Entry 3KDF (X-ray diffraction, 1.98 A resolution); this record covers chains D and C of the 4 polymer chains in the assembly.

# Chain D
Name: Replication protein A 32 kDa subunit
Source organism: Homo sapiens
UniProt: P15927 (RFA2_HUMAN); numbering as in UniProt (aligned over 41-172)
Sequence (132 residues; row label = number of the first residue in the row):
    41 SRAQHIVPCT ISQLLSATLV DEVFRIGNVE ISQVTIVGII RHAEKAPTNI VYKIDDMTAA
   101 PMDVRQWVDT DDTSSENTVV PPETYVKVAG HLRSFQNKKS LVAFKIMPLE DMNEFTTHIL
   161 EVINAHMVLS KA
Disordered / not traced: 41-44, 109-117
Differences from the reference sequence: engineered mutation S41 (Ala in P15927)
Modified / non-standard residues: Mse97, Mse102, Mse147, Mse152, Mse167 (selenomethionine; parent Met)
UniProt features mapped onto this chain:
  - DNA-binding region: V74 to P148 (OB)

# Chain C
Name: Replication protein A 14 kDa subunit
Source organism: Homo sapiens
UniProt: P35244 (RFA3_HUMAN); residues 1-121 here = UniProt positions 1-121
Sequence (121 residues; numbered 1 to 121; the number before each row is that of its first residue):
     1 SVDMMDLPRS RINAGMLAQF IDKPVCFVGR LEKIHPTGKM FILSDGEGKN GTIELMEPLD
    61 EEISGIVEVV GRVTAKATIL CTSYVQFKED SHPFDLGLYN EAVKIIHDFP QFYPLGIVQH
   121 D
Disordered / not traced: 119-121
Differences from the reference sequence: engineered mutation S1 (Met in P35244)
Modified / non-standard residues: Mse4, Mse5, Mse16, Mse40, Mse56 (selenomethionine; parent Met)
UniProt features mapped onto this chain:
  - modified residue: V2 (N-acetylvaline)
  - cross-link (Glycyl lysine isopeptide (Lys-Gly)): K23 (interchain with G-Cter in ubiquitin), K39 (interchain with G-Cter in ubiquitin), K88 (interchain with G-Cter in ubiquitin)

# Chain D / chain C interface
Contacting residue pairs (57; chain D residue first):
  T50(D) with Y113(C); P114(C)
  S52(D) with P114(C), hydrogen bond (side chain-backbone); G116(C)
  Q53(D) with F112(C), hydrogen bond (side chain-backbone); P114(C)
  S56(D) with V118(C), hydrogen bond (side chain-backbone)
  I79(D) with V85(C), hydrophobic
  R81(D) with Mse5(C)
  D95(D) with Mse5(C); R9(C), salt bridge
  Mse97(D) with P8(C); R9(C), hydrogen bond (backbone-backbone); C26(C), hydrophobic; E68(C); V70(C), hydrophobic
  T98(D) with P8(C); Y113(C); P114(C); G116(C), hydrogen bond (backbone-backbone)
  A99(D) with R9(C), hydrogen bond (backbone-side chain)
  A100(D) with D6(C)
  P101(D) with Mse5(C); D6(C)
  E123(D) with V85(C)
  Y125(D) with R11(C), hydrogen bond; E68(C), hydrogen bond; F87(C), hydrophobic
  L149(D) with K88(C)
  E150(D) with K88(C); S91(C), hydrogen bond (backbone-side chain)
  D151(D) with H92(C)
  Mse152(D) with F87(C), hydrophobic; K88(C); F94(C)
  N153(D) with P93(C), hydrogen bond (side chain-backbone); F94(C); D95(C), hydrogen bond (side chain-backbone)
  F155(D) with R11(C); F87(C), hydrophobic; Y99(C), hydrophobic
  T156(D) with F94(C); L98(C); Y99(C); A102(C)
  I159(D) with I106(C), hydrophobic; Y113(C)
  L160(D) with A102(C), hydrophobic
  V162(D) with F112(C)
  I163(D) with I105(C), hydrophobic; I106(C), hydrophobic; F109(C), hydrophobic; F112(C); Y113(C), hydrophobic
  H166(D) with F112(C)
  Mse167(D) with F112(C), hydrophobic
  S170(D) with F112(C)
Interface residues without a listed pair, chain D (29 interface residues in all): D96
Interface residues without a listed pair, chain C (31 interface residues in all): L7, Y84, L115, I117

# Overview
29 residues of chain D face 31 of chain C across their interface; the contacts include 11 hydrogen bonds and 1
salt bridge. Polar contacts include D95(D)-R9(C), S52(D)-P114(C) and Q53(D)-F112(C). UniProt lists a
DNA-binding region on chain D.
Here chain D is Replication protein A 32 kDa subunit and chain C is Replication protein A 14 kDa subunit, both
from Homo sapiens. Entry 3KDF (X-ray Crystal Structure of the Human Replication Protein A Complex from Wheat
Germ Cell Free Expression) was determined by X-ray diffraction.
